2VD9 - chains A and B; structure by X-ray diffraction, 2.10 A resolution.

== Chain A (and B) ==
Name: Alanine racemase
Organism: Bacillus anthracis
Notes: EC 5.1.1.1; chain B of this document is another copy of the same molecule, construct and numbering; everything in this record applies to it too
UniProtKB: Q81VF6 (Q81VF6_BACAN); numbering as in UniProt (aligned over 1-389)
Sequence (391 residues; each row starts with the number of its first residue; numbers below 1 keep their minus sign (Gly-1 is residue -1)):
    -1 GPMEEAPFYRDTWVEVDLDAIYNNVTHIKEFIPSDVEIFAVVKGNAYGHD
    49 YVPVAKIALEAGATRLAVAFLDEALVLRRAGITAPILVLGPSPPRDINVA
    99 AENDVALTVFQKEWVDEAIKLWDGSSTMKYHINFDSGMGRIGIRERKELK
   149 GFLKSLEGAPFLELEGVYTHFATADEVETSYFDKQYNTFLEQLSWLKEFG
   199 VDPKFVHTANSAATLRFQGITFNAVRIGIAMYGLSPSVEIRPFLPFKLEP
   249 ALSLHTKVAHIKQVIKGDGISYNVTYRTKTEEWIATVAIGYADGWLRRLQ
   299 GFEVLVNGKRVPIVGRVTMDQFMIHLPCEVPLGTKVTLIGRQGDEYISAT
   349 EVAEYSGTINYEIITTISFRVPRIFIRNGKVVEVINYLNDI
Disordered / not traced: -1 to 3
Modified residues: Lys27, Lys54, Lys110, Lys118, Lys127, Lys145, Lys148, Lys152, Lys182, Lys195, Lys202, Lys245, Lys255, Lys264, Lys277, Lys307, Lys333, Lys378 (n-dimethyl-lysine; MLY)
Ligand contacts:
  - EPC / IN5, molecule 1: Val39, Lys41, Tyr45, Leu87, Arg138, Tyr166, His168, Asn208, Ser209, Arg224, Ile225, Gly226, Ile227, Tyr359
  - EPC / IN5, molecule 2: Tyr270, Tyr289, Thr316, Met317, Asp318
From the paper describing this entry:
  - binding site for the ligand EPC: Lys41, Arg138, Tyr270, Thr316, Met317
  - catalytic residues: Lys41, Tyr270 (proposed by the authors, not directly observed)
  - conformationally variable residues: Lys41

== Chain A / chain B interface ==
Contacting residue pairs - 164 pairs, chain A then chain B:
  Phe6(A) - Asp70(B)
  Phe6(A) - Arg93(B)  hydrogen bond (backbone-side chain)
  Tyr7(A) - Leu69(B)  hydrophobic
  Tyr7(A) - Asp70(B)  hydrogen bond (backbone-side chain)
  Tyr7(A) - Leu73(B)  hydrophobic
  Tyr7(A) - Pro91(B)
  Tyr7(A) - Arg93(B)
  Tyr7(A) - Asp94(B)
  Tyr7(A) - Val97(B)  hydrophobic
  Arg8(A) - Phe68(B)
  Arg8(A) - Asp70(B)
  Arg8(A) - Arg93(B)
  Asp9(A) - Pro91(B)
  Asp9(A) - Arg93(B)  salt bridge
  Lys41(A) - Met317(B)
  Lys41(A) - Asp318(B)  salt bridge
  Gly42(A) - Ala290(B)
  Gly42(A) - Arg368(B)
  Tyr45(A) - Met317(B)
  Tyr49(A) - Arg368(B)
  Tyr49(A) - Leu386(B)
  Tyr49(A) - Ile389(B)  hydrophobic
  Ala67(A) - Asp318(B)
  Phe68(A) - Arg8(B)
  Phe68(A) - Arg368(B)
  Phe68(A) - Leu386(B)  hydrophobic
  Leu69(A) - Tyr7(B)  hydrophobic
  Asp70(A) - Phe6(B)
  Asp70(A) - Tyr7(B)  hydrogen bond (side chain-backbone)
  Asp70(A) - Arg8(B)
  Asp70(A) - Asn384(B)  hydrogen bond
  Asp70(A) - Leu386(B)
  Glu71(A) - Arg368(B)  salt bridge
  Leu73(A) - Tyr7(B)  hydrophobic
  Val74(A) - Leu386(B)
  Arg77(A) - Leu386(B)  hydrogen bond (side chain-backbone)
  Arg77(A) - Asn387(B)  hydrogen bond (side chain-backbone)
  Arg77(A) - Ile389(B)  hydrogen bond (side chain-backbone)
  Gly88(A) - Gln319(B)
  Pro89(A) - Ala257(B)  hydrophobic
  Pro89(A) - Gln319(B)
  Pro91(A) - Tyr7(B)
  Pro91(A) - Asp9(B)
  Arg93(A) - Phe6(B)  hydrogen bond (side chain-backbone)
  Arg93(A) - Tyr7(B)
  Arg93(A) - Arg8(B)
  Arg93(A) - Asp9(B)  salt bridge
  Asp94(A) - Tyr7(B)
  Val97(A) - Tyr7(B)  hydrophobic
  Phe108(A) - His258(B)
  Gln109(A) - Ala257(B)  hydrogen bond (side chain-backbone)
  Gln109(A) - His258(B)  hydrogen bond
  Gln109(A) - Leu330(B)
  Glu111(A) - Leu330(B)
  Gly135(A) - Gly267(B)
  Met136(A) - Ile268(B)
  Met136(A) - Ser269(B)  hydrogen bond (backbone-backbone)
  Met136(A) - Tyr270(B)
  Met136(A) - Thr316(B)
  Gly137(A) - Lys260(B)  hydrogen bond (backbone-side chain)
  Gly137(A) - Ile268(B)
  Gly137(A) - Met321(B)
  Arg138(A) - Lys260(B)  hydrogen bond (backbone-side chain)
  Arg138(A) - Thr284(B)  hydrogen bond (backbone-side chain)
  Arg138(A) - Thr316(B)  hydrogen bond
  Arg138(A) - Gln319(B)
  Arg138(A) - Met321(B)
  Ile139(A) - Thr284(B)
  Ile139(A) - Gln319(B)
  Arg142(A) - Lys260(B)
  Arg142(A) - Val262(B)
  Arg142(A) - Asp266(B)  salt bridge
  His168(A) - Tyr270(B)  hydrogen bond
  Phe169(A) - Tyr270(B)
  Ala170(A) - Ser269(B)
  Ala170(A) - Tyr270(B)
  Ala170(A) - Asn271(B)  hydrogen bond (backbone-backbone)
  Thr171(A) - Val272(B)
  Asp173(A) - Asn271(B)  hydrogen bond
  Glu174(A) - Asn271(B)  hydrogen bond
  Tyr179(A) - Val272(B)
  Ala257(A) - Pro89(B)  hydrophobic
  Ala257(A) - Gln109(B)  hydrogen bond (backbone-side chain)
  His258(A) - Phe108(B)
  His258(A) - Gln109(B)  hydrogen bond
  His258(A) - Gly140(B)
  Lys260(A) - Gly137(B)  hydrogen bond (side chain-backbone)
  Lys260(A) - Arg138(B)  hydrogen bond (side chain-backbone)
  Lys260(A) - Arg142(B)
  Val262(A) - Arg142(B)
  Asp266(A) - Arg142(B)  salt bridge
  Asp266(A) - Lys182(B)
  Gly267(A) - Gly135(B)
  Ile268(A) - Met136(B)
  Ile268(A) - Gly137(B)
  Ser269(A) - Met136(B)  hydrogen bond (backbone-backbone)
  Ser269(A) - Ala170(B)
  Tyr270(A) - Met136(B)
  Tyr270(A) - His168(B)  hydrogen bond
  Tyr270(A) - Phe169(B)
  Tyr270(A) - Ala170(B)
  Asn271(A) - Ala170(B)  hydrogen bond (backbone-backbone)
  Asn271(A) - Asp173(B)  hydrogen bond
  Asn271(A) - Glu174(B)  hydrogen bond
  Val272(A) - Thr171(B)
  Val272(A) - Tyr179(B)  hydrophobic
  Arg275(A) - Tyr179(B)
  Arg275(A) - Lys182(B)
  Thr284(A) - Arg138(B)  hydrogen bond (side chain-backbone)
  Thr284(A) - Ile139(B)
  Tyr289(A) - Tyr359(B)
  Tyr289(A) - Glu360(B)
  Tyr289(A) - Thr364(B)
  Ala290(A) - Thr363(B)
  Leu294(A) - Leu294(B)  hydrophobic
  Leu294(A) - Arg296(B)
  Leu294(A) - Glu360(B)
  Arg295(A) - Thr356(B)  hydrogen bond
  Arg295(A) - Ile357(B)
  Arg295(A) - Glu360(B)  hydrogen bond (backbone-side chain)
  Arg296(A) - Leu294(B)
  Arg296(A) - Arg296(B)
  Thr316(A) - Met136(B)
  Thr316(A) - Arg138(B)  hydrogen bond
  Met317(A) - Lys41(B)
  Met317(A) - Tyr45(B)  hydrophobic
  Met317(A) - Thr363(B)
  Asp318(A) - Lys41(B)  salt bridge
  Asp318(A) - Ala67(B)
  Gln319(A) - Gly88(B)
  Gln319(A) - Pro89(B)
  Gln319(A) - Arg138(B)
  Gln319(A) - Ile139(B)
  Met321(A) - Gly137(B)
  Met321(A) - Arg138(B)
  Leu330(A) - Gln109(B)
  Leu330(A) - Glu111(B)
  Thr356(A) - Arg295(B)  hydrogen bond
  Ile357(A) - Arg295(B)
  Tyr359(A) - Tyr289(B)
  Glu360(A) - Tyr289(B)
  Glu360(A) - Leu294(B)
  Glu360(A) - Arg295(B)  hydrogen bond (side chain-backbone)
  Thr363(A) - Ala290(B)
  Thr363(A) - Met317(B)
  Thr364(A) - Tyr289(B)
  Phe367(A) - Phe367(B)  hydrophobic
  Phe367(A) - Leu386(B)  hydrophobic
  Arg368(A) - Gly42(B)
  Arg368(A) - Phe68(B)
  Arg368(A) - Glu71(B)  salt bridge
  Asn384(A) - Asp70(B)  hydrogen bond
  Tyr385(A) - Ile389(B)  hydrophobic
  Leu386(A) - Tyr49(B)
  Leu386(A) - Phe68(B)  hydrophobic
  Leu386(A) - Asp70(B)
  Leu386(A) - Val74(B)
  Leu386(A) - Arg77(B)  hydrogen bond (backbone-side chain)
  Leu386(A) - Phe367(B)  hydrophobic
  Asn387(A) - Arg77(B)  hydrogen bond (backbone-side chain)
  Asp388(A) - Asp388(B)
  Ile389(A) - Tyr49(B)  hydrophobic
  Ile389(A) - Arg77(B)  hydrogen bond (backbone-side chain)
  Ile389(A) - Tyr385(B)  hydrophobic
Interface residues without a listed pair, chain A (83 interface residues in all): Pro5, Asp133, Gly140, Glu146, Ala286, Gly355, Ser366
Interface residues without a listed pair, chain B (85 interface residues in all): Pro5, Asp133, Glu146, Arg275, Ile282, Ala286, Gly355, Ser366

== Summary ==
83 residues of chain A face 85 of chain B across their interface, with 38 hydrogen bonds and 8 salt bridges.
Polar contacts include Asp9(A)-Arg93(B), Lys41(A)-Asp318(B) and Glu71(A)-Arg368(B). Ligands of chain A: EPC /
IN5. The paper reports catalytic residues Lys41(A) and Tyr270(A); a binding site for the ligand EPC at
Lys41(A), Arg138(A) and Tyr270(A) among others.
Chain A and chain B are both Alanine racemase (Bacillus anthracis); the structure, The crystal structure of
alanine racemase from Bacillus anthracis (BA0252) with bound L-Ala-P, was determined by X-ray diffraction
together with 2VD8 from the same study.
